PDB entry 6INH | X-ray diffraction, 2.10 A resolution | chain A

[Chain A]
Protein: UDP-glycosyltransferase 76G1
From: Stevia rebaudiana
Notes: EC 2.4.1.-
UniProt: Q6VAB4 (U76G1_STERE); residues 1-458 here = UniProt positions 1-458
Chain sequence (466 residues; row label = number of the first residue in the row):
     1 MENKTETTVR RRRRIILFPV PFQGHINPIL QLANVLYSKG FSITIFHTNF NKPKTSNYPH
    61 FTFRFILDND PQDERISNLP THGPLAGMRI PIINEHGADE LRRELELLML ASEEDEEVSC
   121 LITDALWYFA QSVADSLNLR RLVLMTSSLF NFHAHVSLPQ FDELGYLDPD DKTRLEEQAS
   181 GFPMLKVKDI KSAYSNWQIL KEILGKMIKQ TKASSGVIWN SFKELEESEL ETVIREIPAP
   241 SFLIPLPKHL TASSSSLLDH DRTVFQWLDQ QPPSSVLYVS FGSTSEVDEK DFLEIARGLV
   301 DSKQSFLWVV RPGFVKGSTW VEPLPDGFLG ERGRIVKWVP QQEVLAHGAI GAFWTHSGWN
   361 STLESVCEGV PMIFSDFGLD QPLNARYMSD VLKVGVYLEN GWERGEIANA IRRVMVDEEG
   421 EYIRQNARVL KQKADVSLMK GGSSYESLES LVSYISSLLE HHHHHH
Not modelled in the structure: 1-10, 461-466
Construct notes: expression tag (459-466)
Small-molecule neighbours:
  - Rubusoside (AQ9; 1-O-[(8alpha,9beta,10alpha,13alpha)-13-(beta-D-glucopyranosyloxy)-18-oxokaur-16-en-18-yl]-beta-D-glucopyranose), molecule 1: Phe22, His25, Pro84, Leu85, Gly87, Met88, Ile90, Pro91, Leu126, Trp197, Ile199, Leu200, Ile203, Thr284, Leu379
  - Rubusoside (AQ9), molecule 2: Lys223, Glu224, Leu230, Ile234, Pro240, Ser241, Phe242, Leu243, Gly441, Ser443, Glu446, Ser447, Ser450, Ser453, Tyr454
  - UDP (uridine-5'-diphosphate): Gln23, Gly24, Asn27, Tyr278, Ser280, Gly282, Ser283, Thr284, Val309, Trp338, Val339, Gln341, Gln342, His356, Gly358, Trp359, Asn360, Ser361, Glu364, Gln381
From the paper describing this entry:
  - binding site for Rubusoside: His25, Leu85, Met88, Ile90, Ile199, Leu200, Ile203
  - conformationally variable residues (loop rearrangement): Ser195 to Lys201
  - mutagenesis - H25N: abolished catalytic activity
  - catalytic residues: His25, Asp124 (proposed by the authors, not directly observed)
  - mutagenesis - D124N: decreased expression

[Summary]
Chain A binds UDP and Rubusoside. The paper reports catalytic residues His25 and Asp124; H25N abolishes
catalytic activity.
Chain A is UDP-glycosyltransferase 76G1 (Stevia rebaudiana); the structure, A glycosyltransferase with UDP and
the substrate, was determined by X-ray diffraction, deposited together with 6INF, 6ING and 6INI.
